4H5Q - chains A and B of the 4 polymer chains in the assembly; structure by X-ray diffraction, 2.70 A resolution.

[Chain A (and B)]
Molecule: Nucleocapsid protein
Source organism: Rift valley fever virus
Notes: chain B of this document is another copy of the same molecule, construct and numbering; everything in this record applies to it too
UniProtKB: D3K5I7 (D3K5I7_RVFV); numbering as in UniProt (aligned over 1-245)
Chain sequence (245 residues; numbered 1 to 245; the number before each row is that of its first residue):
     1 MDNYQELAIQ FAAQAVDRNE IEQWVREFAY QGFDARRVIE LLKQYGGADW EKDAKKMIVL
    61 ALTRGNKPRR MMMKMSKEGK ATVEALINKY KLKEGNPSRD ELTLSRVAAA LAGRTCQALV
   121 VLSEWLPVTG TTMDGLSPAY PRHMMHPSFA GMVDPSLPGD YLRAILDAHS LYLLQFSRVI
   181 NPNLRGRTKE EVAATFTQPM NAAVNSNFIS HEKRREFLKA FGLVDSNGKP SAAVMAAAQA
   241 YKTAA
Not modelled in the structure: 1-3 (chain B: 1-2)
Swiss-Prot annotation at these positions:
  - binding site (RNA): Tyr30, Phe33, Asn66, Lys67, Arg70, Arg99, Ser105, Arg106, Arg185, Thr195
  - site: Trp125 (Important for dimerization)
  - mutagenesis: Trp125 (W125A: Almost complete loss of transcription), Arg178 (R178E: 90% loss of transcription; R178Q: 75% loss of 30transcription)

[Chain A / chain B interface]
Contacting residue pairs (68):
  Lys52(A) - Trp24(B)
  Lys55(A) - Glu20(B)
  Lys55(A) - Trp24(B)
  Lys56(A) - Trp24(B)
  Lys56(A) - Phe28(B)
  Val59(A) - Val25(B)  hydrophobic
  Leu60(A) - Phe28(B)  hydrophobic
  Thr63(A) - Val25(B)
  Thr63(A) - Gln198(B)  hydrogen bond (backbone-side chain)
  Arg64(A) - Phe28(B)  hydrogen bond (side chain-backbone)
  Arg64(A) - Ala29(B)
  Arg64(A) - Tyr30(B)
  Met73(A) - Arg99(B)
  Lys74(A) - Tyr30(B)
  Lys74(A) - Gln31(B)  hydrogen bond (backbone-backbone)
  Lys74(A) - Gly32(B)
  Lys74(A) - Asn96(B)  hydrogen bond
  Lys74(A) - Pro97(B)
  Met75(A) - Phe28(B)
  Met75(A) - Gln31(B)  hydrogen bond (backbone-backbone)
  Met75(A) - Arg99(B)  hydrogen bond (backbone-side chain)
  Ser76(A) - Glu27(B)  hydrogen bond (side chain-backbone)
  Ser76(A) - Gln31(B)
  Glu78(A) - Glu27(B)
  Gly79(A) - Glu27(B)
  Thr82(A) - Glu27(B)  hydrogen bond
  Thr82(A) - Phe28(B)
  Gly113(A) - Ala12(B)
  Gln117(A) - Ala12(B)
  Gln117(A) - Ala13(B)
  Gln117(A) - Ala15(B)
  Gln117(A) - Val16(B)
  Val121(A) - Val16(B)  hydrophobic
  Val121(A) - Arg18(B)
  Val121(A) - Ile21(B)  hydrophobic
  Val121(A) - Glu22(B)
  Leu122(A) - Ile21(B)  hydrophobic
  Leu122(A) - Val25(B)  hydrophobic
  Glu124(A) - Arg163(B)  salt bridge
  Glu124(A) - Asn201(B)
  Trp125(A) - Val25(B)  hydrophobic
  Trp125(A) - Ala29(B)  hydrophobic
  Trp125(A) - Gln198(B)  hydrogen bond (backbone-side chain)
  Trp125(A) - Asn201(B)  hydrogen bond
  Trp125(A) - Asn205(B)
  Leu126(A) - Gln198(B)
  Pro127(A) - Ala194(B)
  Pro127(A) - Thr197(B)
  Pro127(A) - Gln198(B)
  Thr129(A) - Thr197(B)
  Thr131(A) - Arg163(B)
  Thr132(A) - Glu190(B)
  Leu136(A) - Glu190(B)
  Gln175(A) - Glu190(B)
  Arg178(A) - Glu191(B)  salt bridge
  Val179(A) - Glu191(B)
  Val179(A) - Ala194(B)  hydrophobic
  Arg185(A) - Arg187(B)
  Arg185(A) - Glu191(B)
  Gly186(A) - Glu191(B)  hydrogen bond (backbone-side chain)
  Lys213(A) - Ile9(B)
  Glu216(A) - Gln5(B)
  Glu216(A) - Glu6(B)
  Glu216(A) - Ile9(B)
  Phe217(A) - Ile9(B)
  Ala220(A) - Ala13(B)  hydrophobic
  Ala220(A) - Gln14(B)  hydrogen bond (backbone-side chain)
  Phe221(A) - Ala13(B)  hydrophobic
Other interface residues (no listed pair), chain A (39 interface residues in all): Lys77, Val83, His143
Other interface residues (no listed pair), chain B (39 interface residues in all): Gln10, Phe11, Arg26, Asp167, Thr188, Ala193, Ala202

[In short]
Chain A and chain B each contribute 39 residues to their interface; the contacts include 12 hydrogen bonds and
2 salt bridges. Among the polar pairs are Glu124(A)-Arg163(B), Arg178(A)-Glu191(B) and Thr63(A)-Gln198(B).
From UniProt: 10 RNA-binding residues and 2 mutagenesis sites on chain A.
Both chains are Nucleocapsid protein (Rift valley fever virus). Entry 4H5Q (Crystal Structure of Rift Valley
Fever Virus Nucleocapsid Protein Hexamer Bound to Single-stranded DNA) was determined by X-ray diffraction
together with 4V9E, 4H5L, 4H5M, 4H5O and 4H5P from the same study.
